PDB entry 1ZNX | X-ray diffraction, 2.35 A resolution | chain A

[Chain A]
Protein: Guanylate kinase
Source organism: Mycobacterium tuberculosis
Notes: EC 2.7.4.8
UniProtKB: P0A5I4 (KGUA_MYCTU); residues 2-208 here = UniProt positions 2-208
Sequence (207 residues; each row starts with the number of its first residue):
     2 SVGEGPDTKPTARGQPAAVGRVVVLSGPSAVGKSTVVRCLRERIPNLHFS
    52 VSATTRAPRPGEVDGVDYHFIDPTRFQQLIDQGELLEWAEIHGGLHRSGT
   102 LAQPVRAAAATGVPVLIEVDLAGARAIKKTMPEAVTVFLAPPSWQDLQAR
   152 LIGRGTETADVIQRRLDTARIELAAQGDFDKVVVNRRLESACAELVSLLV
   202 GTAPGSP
Disordered / not traced: 2-19, 202-208
Cystine bridges: Cys40-Cys193
Small-molecule neighbours: guanosine-5'-monophosphate (5GP): Ser53, Arg57, Arg60, Tyr69, Glu88, Trp89, Ala90, Ile92, His97, Ser99, Gly100, Thr101, Val120, Asp121

[Summary]
Chain A binds guanosine-5'-monophosphate.
Chain A is Guanylate kinase (Mycobacterium tuberculosis); the structure, Crystal Structure Of Mycobacterium
tuberculosis Guanylate Kinase In Complex With GMP, was determined by X-ray diffraction together with 1ZNW,
1ZNY and 1ZNZ from the same study.
